Entry 7MSC (electron microscopy, 2.97 A resolution); this record covers chains A and D of the 55 polymer chains in the assembly.

[Chain A]
Molecule: 23S rRNA
From: Mycobacterium tuberculosis (strain ATCC 25618 / H37Rv)
Sequence (3138 nucleotides; row label = number of the first residue in the row):
     1 UUGUAAGUGU CUAAGGGCGC AUGGUGGAUG CCUUGGCAUC GAGAGCCGAU GAAGGACGUG
    61 GGAGGCUGCG AUAUGCCUCG GGGAGCUGUC AACCGAGCGU GGAUCCGAGG AUUUCCGAAU
   121 GGGGAAACCC AGCACGAGUG AUGUCGUGCU ACCCGCAUCU GAAUAUAUAG GGUGCGGGAG
   181 GGAACGCGGG GAAGUGAAAC AUCUCAGUAC CCGUAGGAGG AGAAAACAAU UGUGAUUCCG
   241 CAAGUAGUGG CGAGCGAACG CGGAACAGGC UAAACCGCAC GCAUGGGUAA CCGGGUAGGG
   301 GUUGUGUGUG CGGGGUUGUG GGAGGAUAUG UCUCAGCGCU ACCCGGCUGA GAGGCAGUCA
   361 GAAAGUGUCG UGGUUAGCGG AAGUGGCCUG GGAUGGUCUG CCGUAGACGG UGAGAGCCCG
   421 GUACGCGAAA ACCCGGCACC UGCCUAGUAU CAAUUCCCGA GUAGCAGCGG GCCCGUGGAA
   481 UCCGCUGUGA AUCCGCCGGG ACCACCCGGU AAGCCUAAAU ACUCCUCGAU GACCGAUAGC
   541 GGAUUAGUAC CGUGAGGGAA UGGUGAAAAG UACCCCGGGA GGGGAGUGAA AGAGUACCUG
   601 AAACCGUGUG CCUACAAUCC GUCAGAGCCU CCUUUUCCUC UCCGGAGGAG GGUGGUGAUG
   661 GCGUGCCUUU UGAAGAAUGA GCCUGCGAGU CAGGGACAUG UCGCAAGGUU AACCCGUGUG
   721 GGGUAGCCGC AGCGAAAGCG AGUCUGAAUA GGGCGACCCA CACGCGCAUA CGCGCGUGUG
   781 AAUAGUGGCG UGUUCUGGAC CCGAAGCGGA GUGAUCUACC CAUGGCCAGG GUGAAGCGCG
   841 GGUAAGACCG CGUGGAGGCC CGAACCCACU UAGGUUGAAG ACUGAGGGGA UGAGCUGUGG
   901 GUAGGGGUGA AAGGCCAAUC AAACUCCGUG AUAGCUGGUU CUCCCCGAAA UGCAUUUAGG
   961 UGCAGCGUUG CGUGGUUCAC CGCGGAGGUA GAGCUACUGG AUGGCCGAUG GGCCCUACUA
  1021 GGUUACUGAC GUCAGCCAAA CUCCGAAUGC CGUGGUGUAA AGCGUGGCAG UGAGACGGCG
  1081 GGGGAUAAGC UCCGUACGUC GAAAGGGAAA CAGCCCAGAU CGCCGGCUAA GGCCCCCAAG
  1141 CGUGUGCUAA GUGGGAAAGG AUGUGCAGUC GCAAAGACAA CCAGGAGGUU GGCUUAGAAG
  1201 CAGCCACCCU UGAAAGAGUG CGUAAUAGCU CACUGGUCAA GUGAUUGUGC GCCGAUAAUG
  1261 UAGCGGGGCU CAAGCACACC GCCGAAGCCG CGGCACAUCC ACCUUGUGGU GGGUGUGGGU
  1321 AGGGGAGCGU CCCUCAUUCA GCGAAGCCAC CGGGUGACCG GUGGUGGAGG GUGGGGGAGU
  1381 GAGAAUGCAG GCAUGAGUAG CGACAAGGCA AGUGAGAACC UUGCCCGCCG AAAGACCAAG
  1441 GGUUCCUGGG CCAGGCCAGU CCGCCCAGGG UGAGUCGGGA CCUAAGGCGA GGCCGACAGG
  1501 CGUAGUCGAU GGACAACGGG UUGAUAUUCC CGUACCCGUG UGUGGGCGCC CGUGACGAAU
  1561 CAGCGGUACU AACCACCCAA AACCGGAUCG AUCACUCCCC UUCGGGGGUG UGGAGUUCUG
  1621 GGGCUGCGUG GGAACUUCGC UGGUAGUAGU CAAGCGAAGG GGUGACGCAG GAAGGUAGCC
  1681 GUACCAGUCA GUGGUAACAC UGGGGCAAGC CGGUAGGGAG AGCGAUAGGC AAAUCCGUCG
  1741 CUCACUAAUC CUGAGAGGUG ACGCAUAGCC GGUUGAGGCG AAUUCGGUGA UCCUCUGCUG
  1801 CCAAGAAAAG CCUCUAGCGA GCACACACAC GGCCCGUACC CCAAACCGAC ACAGGUGGUC
  1861 AGGUAGAGCA UACCAAGGCG UACGAGAUAA CUAUGGUUAA GGAACUCGGC AAAAUGCCCC
  1921 CGUAACUUCG GGAGAAGGGG GACCGGAAUA UCGUGAACAC CCUUGCGGUG GGAGCGGGAU
  1981 CCGGUCGCAG AAACCAGUGA GGAGCGACUG UUUACUAAAA ACACAGGUCC GUGCGAAGUC
  2041 GCAAGACGAU GUAUACGGAC UGACGCCUGC CCGGUGCUGG AAGGUUAAGA GGACCCGUUA
  2101 ACCCGCAAGG GUGAAGCGGA GAAUUUAAGC CCCAGUAAAC GGCGGUGGUA ACUAUAACCA
  2161 UCCUAAGGUA GCGAAAUUCC UUGUCGGGUA AGUUCCGACC UGCACGAAUG GCGUAACGAC
  2221 UUCUCAACUG UCUCAACCAU AGACUCGGCG AAAUUGCACU ACGAGUAAAG AUGCUCGUUA
  2281 CGCGCGGCAG GACGAAAAGA CCCCGGGACC UUCACUACAA CUUGGUAUUG AUGUUCGGUA
  2341 CGGUUUGUGU AGGAUAGGUG GGAGACUGUG AAACCUCGAC GCCAGUUGGG GCGGAGUCGU
  2401 UGUUGAAAUA CCACUCUGAU CGUAUUGGGC AUCUAACCUC GAACCCUGAA UCGGGUUUAG
  2461 GGACAGUGCC UGGCGGGUAG UUUAACUGGG GCGGUUGCCU CCUAAAAUGU AACGGAGGCG
  2521 CCCAAAGGUU CCCUCAACCU GGACGGCAAU CAGGUGGCGA GUGUAAAUGC ACAAGGGAGC
  2581 UUGACUGCGA GACUUACAAG UCAAGCAGGG ACGAAAGUCG GGAUUAGUGA UCCGGCACCC
  2641 CCGAGUGGAA GGGGUGUCGC UCAACGGAUA AAAGGUACCC CGGGGAUAAC AGGCUGAUCU
  2701 UCCCCAAGAG UCCAUAUCGA CGGGAUGGUU UGGCACCUCG AUGUCGGCUC GUCGCAUCCU
  2761 GGGGCUGGAG CAGGUCCCAA GGGUUGGGCU GUUCGCCCAU UAAAGCGGCA CGCGAGCUGG
  2821 GUUUAGAACG UCGUGAGACA GUUCGGUCUC UAUCCGCCGC GCGCGUCAGA AACUUGAGGA
  2881 AACCUGUCCC UAGUACGAGA GGACCGGGAC GGACGAACCU CUGGUGCACC AGUUGUCCCG
  2941 CCAGGGGCAC CGCUGGAUAG CCACGUUCGG UCAGGAUAAC CGCUGAAAGC AUCUAAGCGG
  3001 GAAACCUUCU CCAAGAUCAG GUUUCUCACC CACUUGGUGG GAUAAGGCCC CCCGCAGAAC
  3061 ACGGGUUCAA UAGGUCAGAC CUGGAAGCUC AGUAAUGGGU GUAGGGAACU GGUGCUAACC
  3121 GGCCGAAAAC UUACAACA
Disordered / not traced: 1-4, 1013-1022, 3133-3138
Modified / non-standard residues: 5MU (5-methyluridine 5'-monophosphate) at position 2177; OMG (o2'-methylguanosine-5'-monophosphate) at position 2791
Bound ions: Mg2+ site 1: C31, G1370; Mg2+ site 2: C46, G217; Mg2+ site 3: G65, U89; Mg2+ site 4 near U72 (its only coordinating residue here); Mg2+ site 5 near U120 (its only coordinating residue here); Mg2+ site 6: A162, U166; Mg2+ site 7: G194, U2481; Mg2+ site 8: A199, C200; Mg2+ site 9 near G220 (its only coordinating residue here); Mg2+ site 10 near C251 (its only coordinating residue here); Mg2+ site 11: G379, G421; Mg2+ site 12: U411, C418; 153 more Mg2+ sites not listed
Small-molecule neighbours: N-formylmethionine (FME): G2299, A2300, C2301, A2689, U2744, U2823

[Chain D]
Protein: 50S ribosomal protein L3
From: Mycobacterium tuberculosis (strain ATCC 25618 / H37Rv)
UniProtKB: P9WH87 (RL3_MYCTU); numbering as in UniProt (aligned over 1-217)
Chain sequence (217 residues; row label = number of the first residue in the row):
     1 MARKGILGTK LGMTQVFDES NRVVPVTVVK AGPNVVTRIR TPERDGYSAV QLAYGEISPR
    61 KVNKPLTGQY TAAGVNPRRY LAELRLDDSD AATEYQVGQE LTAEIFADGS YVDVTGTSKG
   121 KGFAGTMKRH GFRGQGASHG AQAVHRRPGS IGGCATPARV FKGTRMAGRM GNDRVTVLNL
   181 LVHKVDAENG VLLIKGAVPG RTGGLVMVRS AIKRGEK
Disordered / not traced: 1, 215-217

[Interface between chain A and chain D]
Residue-residue contacts (199; chain A residue first):
  A872(A) with Gly140(D), phosphate contact
  G873(A) with Gln142(D), phosphate contact; Ala143(D), phosphate contact
  U875(A) with Gln142(D), hydrogen bond to the base
  U1259(A) with Thr156(D), base contact; Pro157(D), base contact; Arg159(D), hydrogen bond to the base
  A1889(A) with Phe123(D), hydrogen bond to the sugar
  A1890(A) with Phe123(D), sugar contact; Ala124(D), sugar contact; Gly125(D), phosphate contact; Ala167(D), sugar contact
  C1891(A) with Gly125(D), phosphate contact; Arg146(D), salt bridge to the phosphate; Arg147(D), phosphate contact
  U1892(A) with Ala143(D), phosphate contact; Val144(D), phosphate contact; His145(D), hydrogen bond to the phosphate; Arg146(D), hydrogen bond to the phosphate; Arg147(D), phosphate contact
  A1893(A) with Ala143(D), phosphate contact; His145(D), salt bridge to the phosphate
  C1905(A) with His139(D), hydrogen bond to the base
  U1906(A) with His139(D), sugar contact
  G1908(A) with His139(D), hydrogen bond to the base
  C1910(A) with Ser138(D), hydrogen bond to the base; His139(D), stacking on the base
  U2231(A) with His139(D), sugar contact
  C2232(A) with Gly136(D), phosphate contact; Ala137(D), hydrogen bond to the phosphate
  A2235(A) with Met127(D), sugar contact; Arg133(D), phosphate contact
  A2236(A) with Arg146(D), salt bridge to the phosphate
  C2262(A) with Arg159(D), hydrogen bond to the phosphate
  G2263(A) with Arg159(D), salt bridge to the phosphate
  G2270(A) with Thr156(D), hydrogen bond to the base
  G2286(A) with Phe123(D), base contact
  G2287(A) with Met166(D), hydrogen bond to the base
  C2288(A) with Ile151(D), sugar contact; Met166(D), base contact
  A2289(A) with Arg147(D), salt bridge to the phosphate; Gly149(D), sugar contact; Ile151(D), sugar contact
  G2290(A) with Gly149(D), phosphate contact; Ser150(D), phosphate contact; Ile151(D), hydrogen bond to the phosphate; Gly153(D), sugar contact; Cys154(D), hydrogen bond to the sugar; Pro157(D), hydrogen bond to the sugar; Ala158(D), hydrogen bond to the base; Arg159(D), base contact; Val160(D), base contact
  G2291(A) with Cys154(D), phosphate contact; Ala155(D), sugar contact; Ala158(D), sugar contact
  U2749(A) with Arg133(D), phosphate contact; Gly134(D), sugar contact; Gln135(D), sugar contact; Pro148(D), hydrogen bond to the sugar; Gly149(D), base contact; Ser150(D), hydrogen bond to the base
  C2750(A) with Phe132(D), phosphate contact; Arg133(D), salt bridge to the phosphate; Pro148(D), sugar contact; Ser150(D), hydrogen bond to the sugar
  G2751(A) with Phe132(D), phosphate contact; Arg165(D), salt bridge to the phosphate
  C2809(A) with Thr156(D), hydrogen bond to the sugar
  A2810(A) with Cys154(D), phosphate contact; Ala155(D), hydrogen bond to the phosphate; Thr156(D), hydrogen bond to the phosphate
  G2812(A) with Ser150(D), base contact; Gly152(D), hydrogen bond to the base; Gly153(D), sugar contact; Cys154(D), sugar contact
  C2813(A) with Ser150(D), hydrogen bond to the sugar; Gly153(D), sugar contact
  G2816(A) with Gln135(D), base contact; Val144(D), sugar contact; Arg147(D), salt bridge to the phosphate; Gly149(D), base contact; Ser150(D), base contact
  C2817(A) with Ala141(D), sugar contact; Gln142(D), sugar contact; Val144(D), sugar contact
  U2818(A) with His139(D), sugar contact; Gly140(D), sugar contact; Gln142(D), phosphate contact
  U2849(A) with Gln142(D), phosphate contact
  G2856(A) with Ile151(D), base contact; Arg159(D), sugar contact; Val160(D), hydrogen bond to the sugar
  C2857(A) with Val160(D), sugar contact; Phe161(D), sugar contact; Lys162(D), phosphate contact; Gly163(D), phosphate contact; Thr164(D), sugar contact; Met166(D), base contact
  C2858(A) with Arg129(D), hydrogen bond to the sugar; Lys162(D), phosphate contact; Gly163(D), hydrogen bond to the phosphate; Thr164(D), sugar contact; Met166(D), hydrogen bond to the sugar; Ala167(D), hydrogen bond to the sugar
  G2859(A) with Arg129(D), salt bridge to the phosphate; Arg169(D), hydrogen bond to the sugar
  C2860(A) with Arg169(D), sugar contact
  A2871(A) with Asn63(D), hydrogen bond to the sugar
  A2872(A) with Leu66(D), sugar contact; Gln69(D), hydrogen bond to the base
  C2873(A) with Arg40(D), hydrogen bond to the sugar; Gln51(D), hydrogen bond to the sugar; Leu81(D), sugar contact; Glu83(D), hydrogen bond to the sugar
  U2874(A) with Tyr47(D), hydrogen bond to the sugar; Glu83(D), sugar contact
  U2875(A) with Tyr47(D), sugar contact; Arg85(D), salt bridge to the phosphate
  G2876(A) with Arg85(D), salt bridge to the phosphate
  A2917(A) with Ser118(D), phosphate contact; Val175(D), sugar contact; Ala197(D), base contact; Pro199(D), sugar contact
  C2918(A) with Lys10(D), phosphate contact; Met13(D), sugar contact; Ser118(D), phosphate contact; Lys119(D), hydrogen bond to the phosphate; Lys121(D), salt bridge to the phosphate; Ala197(D), sugar contact; Val198(D), sugar contact; Gly200(D), hydrogen bond to the phosphate
  C2919(A) with Lys10(D), salt bridge to the phosphate; Met13(D), sugar contact; Lys119(D), salt bridge to the phosphate; Gly200(D), phosphate contact
  U2920(A) with Met13(D), base contact; Thr14(D), sugar contact; Gln15(D), hydrogen bond to the sugar; Pro25(D), base contact
  C2921(A) with Gln15(D), sugar contact
  C2961(A) with Lys119(D), salt bridge to the phosphate
  C2962(A) with Lys121(D), phosphate contact; Lys128(D), salt bridge to the phosphate
  U2966(A) with Pro25(D), sugar contact
  U2967(A) with Leu180(D), sugar contact; Gly196(D), sugar contact; Ala197(D), sugar contact
  C2968(A) with Leu178(D), hydrogen bond to the sugar; Asn179(D), sugar contact; Leu180(D), sugar contact; Lys195(D), salt bridge to the phosphate
  G2969(A) with Asn179(D), hydrogen bond to the phosphate; Lys213(D), phosphate contact
  G2970(A) with Lys213(D), salt bridge to the phosphate
  U2971(A) with Lys213(D), base contact
  C3009(A) with Ile212(D), sugar contact; Lys213(D), sugar contact
  U3010(A) with Thr176(D), hydrogen bond to the phosphate; Arg209(D), salt bridge to the phosphate
  C3011(A) with Arg174(D), salt bridge to the phosphate; Thr176(D), hydrogen bond to the phosphate
  C3012(A) with Arg174(D), phosphate contact
  U3022(A) with Arg38(D), hydrogen bond to the sugar; Arg40(D), base contact; Arg44(D), sugar contact; Asp45(D), hydrogen bond to the sugar
  U3023(A) with Arg38(D), phosphate contact; Arg44(D), salt bridge to the phosphate; Gln69(D), hydrogen bond to the base
  U3024(A) with Lys64(D), sugar contact; Pro65(D), hydrogen bond to the sugar; Gly68(D), sugar contact; Gln69(D), sugar contact
  C3025(A) with Lys64(D), hydrogen bond to the phosphate; Pro65(D), sugar contact
  U3026(A) with Lys64(D), salt bridge to the phosphate
  A3045(A) with Lys64(D), phosphate contact; Pro65(D), sugar contact
  G3046(A) with Asn63(D), phosphate contact; Lys64(D), hydrogen bond to the phosphate
  G3047(A) with Asn63(D), phosphate contact
  C3055(A) with Arg201(D), sugar contact
  A3056(A) with Gly120(D), phosphate contact; Asn172(D), hydrogen bond to the phosphate; Arg201(D), salt bridge to the phosphate
  G3057(A) with Gly120(D), phosphate contact; Lys121(D), phosphate contact; Gly122(D), hydrogen bond to the phosphate; Arg169(D), sugar contact; Asn172(D), hydrogen bond to the phosphate
  A3058(A) with Gly122(D), phosphate contact; Phe123(D), phosphate contact; Arg169(D), phosphate contact
  G3065(A) with Lys61(D), salt bridge to the phosphate; Arg79(D), salt bridge to the phosphate
  U3066(A) with Arg60(D), salt bridge to the phosphate; Lys61(D), phosphate contact
  C3068(A) with Arg60(D), hydrogen bond to the sugar
  A3069(A) with Arg60(D), sugar contact
Interface residues without a listed pair, chain A (92 interface residues in all): A1911, C2237, C2748, U2752, G2819, A2870, A2916, G3021, C3060, A3061, G3064
Interface residues without a listed pair, chain D (96 interface residues in all): Arg3, Ala82, Thr115, Thr126, Gly168, Met170, Val177, Thr202

[Overview]
The interface between chain A and chain D involves 92 residues on one side and 96 on the other, with 53
hydrogen bonds, 26 salt bridges and 1 aromatic stacking contact. Polar pairs include U875(A)-Gln142(D),
U1259(A)-Arg159(D) and C1905(A)-His139(D). Bound to chain A: N-formylmethionine.
Chain A is 23S rRNA and chain D is 50S ribosomal protein L3, both from Mycobacterium tuberculosis (strain ATCC
25618 / H37Rv); the structure, Mtb 70SIC in complex with MtbEttA at Pre_R0 state, was determined by electron
microscopy together with 7MSH, 7MSM, 7MSZ, 7MT2, 7MT3 and 7MT7 from the same study.
